Entry 4AQY (X-ray diffraction, 3.50 A resolution); this record covers chains A and P of the 23 polymer chains in the assembly.

Chain A:
Molecule: 16S ribosomal RNA
Source organism: Thermus thermophilus
Sequence (1522 nucleotides; each row starts with the number of its first residue; note: 44 numbers in that range are skipped by the numbering (no residue carries them; nothing is unmodelled there); a row labelled like 189A-189L holds insertion residues (189A, then the next letters in order); numbering starts at 0):
     0 UUUGUUGGAGAGUUUGAUCCUGGCUCAGGGUGAACGCUGGCGGCGUGCCU
    50 AAGACAUGCAAGUCGUGCGGGCCG
    76 CGGGGUUUU
    88 ACUCCG
    96 UGGUCAGCGGCGGACGGGUGAGUAACGCGUGGGU
  129A G
   130 ACCUACCCGGAAGAGGGGGACAACCCGGGGAAACUCGGGCUAAUCCCCCA
   180 UGUGGACCCG
189A-189L CCCCUUGGGGUG
   190 UGUCCAAAGGGCUUU
   216 GCCCGCUUCCGGAUGGGCCCGCGUCCCAUCAGCUAGUUGGUGGGGUAAUG
   266 GCCCACCAAGGCGACGACGGGUAGCCGGUCUGAGAGGAUGGCCGGCCACA
   316 GGGGCACUGAGACACGGGCCCCACUCCUACGGGAGGCAGCAGUUAGGAAU
   366 CUUCCGCAAUGGGCGCAAGCCUGACGGAGCGACGCCGCUUGGAGGAAGAA
   416 GCCCUUCGGGGUGUAAACUCCUGA
   441 ACCCGGGACGAAACCCCC
   460 GA
   470 CGAGGGGA
   479 CUGACGGUACCGGGGUAA
   498 UAGCGCCGGCCAACUCCGUGCCAGCAGCCGCGGUAAUACGGAGGGCGCGA
   548 GCGUUACCCGGAUUCACUGGGCGUAAAGGGCGUGUAGGCGGCCUGGGGCG
   598 UCCCAUGUGAAAGACCACGGCUCAACCGUGGGGGAGCGUGGGAUACGCUC
   648 AGGCUAGACGGUGGGAGAGGGUGGUGGAAUUCCCGGAGUAGCGGUGAAAU
   698 GCGCAGAUACCGGGAGGAACGCCGAUGGCGAAGGCAGCCACCUGGUCCAC
   748 CCGUGACGCUGAGGCGCGAAAGCGUGGGGAGCAAACCGGAUUAGAUACCC
   798 GGGUAGUCCACGCCCUAAACGAUGCGCGCUAGGUCUCUGGGUCU
   848 CCUGGGGGCCGAAGCUAACGCGUUAAGCGCGCCGCCUGGGGAGUACGGCC
   898 GCAAGGCUGAAACUCAAAGGAAUUGACGGGGGCCCGCACAAGCGGUGGAG
   948 CAUGUGGUUUAAUUCGAAGCAACGCGAAGAACCUUACCAGGCCUUGACAU
   998 GCUA
 1001A G
  1002 GGAACCCGGGUGAAAGCCUGGGGUGCCCC
1030A-1030D GCGA
  1031 GGGGAGCCCUAGCACAGGUGCUGCAUGGCCGUCGUCAGCUCGUGCCGUGA
  1081 GGUGUUGGGUUAAGUCCCGCAACGAGCGCAACCCCCGCCGUUAGUUGCCA
  1131 GCGGUUCGGCCGGGCACUCUAACGGGACUGCCCGCG
  1168 AAAGCGGGAGGAAGGAGGGGACGACGUCUGGUCAGCAUGGCCCUUACGGC
  1218 CUGGGCGACACACGUGCUACAAUGCCCACUACAAAGCGAUGCCACCCGGC
  1268 AACGGGGAGCUAAUCGCAAAAAGGUGGGCCCAGUUCGGAUUGGGGUCUGC
  1318 AACCCGACCCCAUGAAGCCGGAAUCGCUAGUAAUCGCGGAUCAGCC
 1363A A
  1364 UGCCGCGGUGAAUACGUUCCCGGGCCUUGUACACACCGCCCGUCACGCCA
  1414 UGGGAGCGGGCUCUACCCGAAGUCGCCGG
1442A-1442B GA
  1443 GCCUA
  1452 C
  1456 GGGCAGGCGCCGAGGGUAGGGCCCGUGACUGGGGCGAAGUCGUAACAAGG
  1506 UAGCUGUACCGGAAGGUGCGGCUGGAUCACCUCCUUUCU
Unresolved in the structure: 0-4, 1534-1540
Metal / ion sites: Mg2+ site 1: U12, C526, A914; Mg2+ site 2: G15, U920; Mg2+ site 3 near G21 (its only coordinating residue here); Mg2+ site 4 near G22 (its only coordinating residue here); Mg2+ site 5: G46, G394; Mg2+ site 6: C48, G115; Mg2+ site 7 near A53 (its only coordinating residue here); Mg2+ site 8 near A59 (its only coordinating residue here); Mg2+ site 9: G61, U62, G105; Mg2+ site 10: A109, A329, G331; Mg2+ site 11: G115, G117; Mg2+ site 12: A116, G117, G289; 112 more Mg2+ sites not listed; 10 more K+ sites not listed
Small-molecule neighbours:
  - apramycin (AM2), molecule 1: G38, C40, G41, G42, A393, G394, C395, G396, A397, C483, G484, U486, A487
  - apramycin (AM2), molecule 2: U244, C245, C893, G894, G1416, G1417, C1478, C1479, G1480, U1481, G1482
  - apramycin (AM2), molecule 3: G664, A665, G666, G667, G668, U669, C732, A733, G734, C735, C806
  - apramycin (AM2), molecule 4: G818, A819, U820, G854, G855, C856, G867, C868, G869, U871, A872
  - apramycin (AM2), molecule 5: G1405, C1407, A1408, C1409, G1410, G1491, A1492, A1493, G1494, U1495, C1496
Reported in the primary citation:
  - binding site for apramycin: A1408, G1491, A1493, G1494, U1495
  - mutagenesis - A1408G, G1491A, G1491C, G1491U: increased growth in response to apramycin

Chain P:
Molecule: 30S ribosomal protein S16
Source organism: Thermus thermophilus
UniProtKB: P80379 (RS16_THETH); residue numbers follow UniProt; this construct covers 1-88
Chain sequence (88 residues; row label = number of the first residue in the row):
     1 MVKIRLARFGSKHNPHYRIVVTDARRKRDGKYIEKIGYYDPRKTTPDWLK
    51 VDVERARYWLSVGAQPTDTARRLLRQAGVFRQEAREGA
Unresolved in the structure: 84-88

Interface between chain A and chain P:
Contacting residue pairs (89):
  C43(A) with Lys-12(P), phosphate contact; His-13(P), phosphate contact
  G44(A) with Ser-11(P), phosphate contact; Lys-12(P), hydrogen bond to the phosphate
  C110(A) with Arg-25(P), hydrogen bond to the sugar
  G111(A) with Arg-25(P), sugar contact
  G112(A) with Lys-27(P), salt bridge to the phosphate
  A134(A) with Met-1(P), base contact; Arg-25(P), base contact
  C135(A) with Met-1(P), hydrogen bond to the base
  C136(A) with Met-1(P), sugar contact; Val-62(P), base contact; Gly-63(P), hydrogen bond to the sugar; Gln-65(P), sugar contact
  C137(A) with Ser-61(P), hydrogen bond to the sugar; Val-62(P), sugar contact; Gly-63(P), hydrogen bond to the sugar
  G227(A) with Val-62(P), hydrogen bond to the base
  A228(A) with Val-2(P), sugar contact; Trp-59(P), phosphate contact; Val-62(P), sugar contact
  U229(A) with Asp-23(P), hydrogen bond to the sugar; Ile-33(P), sugar contact; Trp-59(P), phosphate contact
  G230(A) with Arg-25(P), hydrogen bond to the sugar
  G309(A) with Lys-27(P), phosphate contact; Asp-29(P), sugar contact; Gly-30(P), phosphate contact; Lys-31(P), phosphate contact
  G310(A) with Arg-26(P), salt bridge to the phosphate; Lys-27(P), salt bridge to the phosphate; Gly-30(P), phosphate contact; Lys-31(P), hydrogen bond to the sugar
  C311(A) with Arg-26(P), salt bridge to the phosphate
  A374(A) with Tyr-17(P), hydrogen bond to the sugar
  U375(A) with Leu-6(P), hydrogen bond to the sugar; Tyr-17(P), hydrogen bond to the sugar; Arg-28(P), hydrogen bond to the base; Thr-69(P), hydrogen bond to the phosphate
  G376(A) with Arg-5(P), hydrogen bond to the phosphate; Leu-6(P), hydrogen bond to the phosphate; Arg-28(P), sugar contact; Thr-67(P), hydrogen bond to the phosphate
  G377(A) with Lys-3(P), salt bridge to the phosphate; Arg-5(P), salt bridge to the phosphate; Ala-24(P), sugar contact
  C390(A) with Arg-28(P), hydrogen bond to the phosphate
  G391(A) with Arg-8(P), hydrogen bond to the phosphate; Arg-28(P), salt bridge to the phosphate
  G392(A) with Arg-8(P), salt bridge to the phosphate; Lys-12(P), phosphate contact; His-13(P), salt bridge to the phosphate
  A393(A) with Lys-12(P), salt bridge to the phosphate; His-13(P), salt bridge to the phosphate
  C449(A) with Arg-42(P), hydrogen bond to the base
  G450(A) with Pro-41(P), sugar contact; Arg-42(P), sugar contact; Lys-43(P), salt bridge to the phosphate
  A452(A) with Lys-43(P), salt bridge to the phosphate; Arg-72(P), hydrogen bond to the base
  A453(A) with Asp-68(P), sugar contact; Arg-72(P), sugar contact
  C454(A) with Asp-68(P), sugar contact
  G471(A) with Gln-82(P), hydrogen bond to the base
  A472(A) with Arg-75(P), salt bridge to the phosphate; Phe-80(P), hydrogen bond to the sugar; Arg-81(P), sugar contact; Gln-82(P), hydrogen bond to the sugar; Glu-83(P), sugar contact
  G473(A) with Arg-75(P), salt bridge to the phosphate; Arg-81(P), salt bridge to the phosphate
  A607(A) with Lys-31(P), base contact
  A608(A) with Phe-9(P), sugar contact; Arg-18(P), hydrogen bond to the phosphate; Tyr-32(P), sugar contact
  A609(A) with Arg-18(P), salt bridge to the phosphate
  G617(A) with Thr-44(P), sugar contact
  C624(A) with Phe-9(P), phosphate contact; Gly-10(P), sugar contact; Ser-11(P), sugar contact; Asn-14(P), hydrogen bond to the sugar; His-16(P), sugar contact
  G625(A) with Phe-9(P), phosphate contact; His-16(P), sugar contact
  U626(A) with Arg-18(P), salt bridge to the phosphate; Lys-35(P), salt bridge to the phosphate; Tyr-38(P), phosphate contact
  G627(A) with Lys-35(P), salt bridge to the phosphate; Tyr-38(P), phosphate contact
Interface residues without a listed pair, chain A (45 interface residues in all): A389, A451, G474, C483, C623
Interface residues without a listed pair, chain P (49 interface residues in all): Pro-15, Tyr-39, Tyr-58

Overview:
45 residues of chain A and 49 residues of chain P are in contact, with 27 hydrogen bonds and 20 salt bridges.
Polar pairs include C135(A)/Met-1(P), G227(A)/Val-62(P) and U375(A)/Arg-28(P). From the paper: a binding site
for apramycin at A1408(A), G1491(A) and A1493(A) among others; A1408G, G1491A and G1491C of chain A, among
others, increase growth in response to apramycin.
Chain A is 16S ribosomal RNA and chain P is 30S ribosomal protein S16, both from Thermus thermophilus; the
structure, Structure of ribosome-apramycin complexes, was determined by X-ray diffraction.
